Entry 8TW9 (electron microscopy, 3.60 A resolution); this record covers chains C and D of the 6 polymer chains in the assembly.

Chain C:
Name: Chromosome transmission fidelity protein 18
Organism: Saccharomyces cerevisiae
UniProt: P49956 (CTF18_YEAST); residues 715-740 here = UniProt positions 715-740
Sequence (26 residues; each row starts with the number of its first residue):
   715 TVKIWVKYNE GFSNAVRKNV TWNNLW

Chain D:
Name: Chromosome transmission fidelity protein 8
Organism: Saccharomyces cerevisiae
UniProt: P38877 (CTF8_YEAST); numbering as in UniProt (aligned over 2-133)
Sequence (132 residues; numbered 2 to 133; the number before each row is that of its first residue):
     2 PSVDIDASQW QKLTQSREKQ TTVITPLGMM MLEIQGELEL PKDFASLARR DSPNEGRFSE
    62 QDGETLIRFG SLQIDGERAT LFVGKKQRLL GKVTKLDVPM GIMHFNSKDN KVELVDVMKY
   122 KVIFKDRPLP IM

Chain C / chain D interface:
Pairs across the interface - 30 pairs, chain C then chain D:
  Thr715(C) - Asp52(D)
  Thr715(C) - Phe59(D)
  Val716(C) - Lys86(D)
  Lys717(C) - Glu40(D)
  Ile718(C) - Glu40(D)
  Ile718(C) - Pro42(D)
  Ile718(C) - Gly85(D)
  Trp719(C) - Glu38(D)
  Trp719(C) - Leu39(D)
  Trp719(C) - Glu40(D)  hydrogen bond (backbone-backbone)
  Val720(C) - Ile35(D)  hydrophobic
  Val720(C) - Glu38(D)
  Val720(C) - Leu39(D)  hydrophobic
  Lys721(C) - Gly37(D)
  Lys721(C) - Glu38(D)  hydrogen bond (backbone-backbone)
  Tyr722(C) - Gln36(D)  hydrogen bond
  Tyr722(C) - Lys126(D)  hydrogen bond (side chain-backbone)
  Tyr722(C) - Asp127(D)
  Tyr722(C) - Arg128(D)
  Asn723(C) - Gln36(D)  hydrogen bond (backbone-side chain)
  Asn723(C) - Gly37(D)
  Glu724(C) - Gln36(D)  hydrogen bond (backbone-side chain)
  Gly725(C) - Gln36(D)
  Phe726(C) - Gln36(D)  hydrogen bond (backbone-side chain)
  Trp736(C) - Pro2(D)  hydrophobic
  Trp736(C) - Ser3(D)
  Trp736(C) - Val4(D)  hydrophobic
  Leu739(C) - Phe106(D)  hydrophobic
  Trp740(C) - Phe106(D)
  Trp740(C) - Ser108(D)
Also at the interface, not in a pair above, chain D (25 interface residues in all): Leu41, Arg58, Phe70, Val84, Asn107, Pro129

Summary:
15 residues of chain C face 25 of chain D across their interface, with 7 hydrogen bonds. Among the polar pairs
are Tyr722(C)-Gln36(D), Tyr722(C)-Lys126(D) and Asn723(C)-Gln36(D).
Here chain C is Chromosome transmission fidelity protein 18 and chain D is Chromosome transmission fidelity
protein 8, both from Saccharomyces cerevisiae. Entry 8TW9 (Cryo-EM structure of S. cerevisiae
PolE-Ctf18-8-1-DNA) was determined by electron microscopy (same publication as 9B8R, 8TW7, 8TW8, 8TWA and
8TWB).
